PDB entry 6JSC | X-ray diffraction, 1.40 A resolution | chain A

Chain A:
Molecule: Hypothetical membrane protein
Source organism: Corynebacterium glutamicum (strain ATCC 13032 / DSM 20300 / JCM 1318 / LMG 3730 / NCIMB 10025)
UniProtKB: Q8NTB9 (Q8NTB9_CORGL); residues 364-529 here correspond to UniProt positions 372-537 (UniProt number = residue number + 8)
Sequence (175 residues; each row starts with the number of its first residue):
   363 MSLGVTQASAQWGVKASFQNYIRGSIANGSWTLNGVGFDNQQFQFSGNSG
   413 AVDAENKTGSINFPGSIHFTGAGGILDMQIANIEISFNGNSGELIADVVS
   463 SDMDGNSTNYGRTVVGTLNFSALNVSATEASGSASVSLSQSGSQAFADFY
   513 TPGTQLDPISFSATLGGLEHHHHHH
Unresolved in the structure: 363, 531-537
Differences from the reference sequence: initiating methionine (363); engineered mutation A434 (His442 in Q8NTB9); expression tag (530-537)
Bound ions: Na+ site 1: V367, N410; heme Fe near Y383 (its only coordinating residue here); Na+ site 2: G421, S422, S448
Small-molecule neighbours: heme (HEM): S379, F380, Y383, I388, A434, I437, L438, M440, S462, S463, D464, M465, A507, F508, A509, F511, Y512

Overview:
Bound to chain A: heme. The Na+ site 2 is built by G421, S422 and S448. The Na+ site 1 is built by V367 and
N410.
Chain A is Hypothetical membrane protein (Corynebacterium glutamicum (strain ATCC 13032 / DSM 20300 / JCM 1318
/ LMG 3730 / NCIMB 10025)); the structure, Crystal structure of the H434A variant of the C-terminal domain of
HtaA from Corynebacterium glutamicum, was determined by X-ray diffraction together with 6JS9, 6JSA, 6JSB and
6JSD from the same study.
